Entry 5CZ9 (X-ray diffraction, 2.90 A resolution); this record covers chains O and U of the 28 polymer chains in the assembly.

[Chain O]
Molecule: Proteasome subunit alpha type-2
Source organism: Saccharomyces cerevisiae (strain ATCC 204508 / S288c)
Notes: EC 3.4.25.1
UniProt: P23639 (PSA2_YEAST); numbering as in UniProt (aligned over 1-250)
Amino-acid sequence (250 residues; numbered 1 to 250; the number before each row is that of its first residue):
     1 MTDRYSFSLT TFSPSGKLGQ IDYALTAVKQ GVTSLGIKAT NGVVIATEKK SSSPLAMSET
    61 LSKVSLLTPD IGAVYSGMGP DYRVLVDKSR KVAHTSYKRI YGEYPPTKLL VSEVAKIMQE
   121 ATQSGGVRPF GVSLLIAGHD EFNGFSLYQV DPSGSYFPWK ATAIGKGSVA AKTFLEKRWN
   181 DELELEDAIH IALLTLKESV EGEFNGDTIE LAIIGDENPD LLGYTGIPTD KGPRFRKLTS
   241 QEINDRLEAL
Swiss-Prot annotation at these positions:
  - cross-link: Lys108 (Glycyl lysine isopeptide (Lys-Gly) (interchain with G-Cter in ubiquitin))

[Chain U]
Molecule: Proteasome subunit alpha type-1
Source organism: Saccharomyces cerevisiae (strain ATCC 204508 / S288c)
Notes: EC 3.4.25.1
UniProt: P21243 (PSA1_YEAST); residues -8 to 243 here correspond to UniProt positions 1-252 (UniProt number = residue number + 9)
Amino-acid sequence (252 residues; each row starts with the number of its first residue; numbers below 1 keep their minus sign (Met-8 is residue -8)):
    -8 MSGAAAASAA GYDRHITIFS PEGRLYQVEY AFKATNQTNI NSLAVRGKDC TVVISQKKVP
    52 DKLLDPTTVS YIFCISRTIG MVVNGPIPDA RNAALRAKAE AAEFRYKYGY DMPCDVLAKR
   112 MANLSQIYTQ RAYMRPLGVI LTFVSVDEEL GPSIYKTDPA GYYVGYKATA TGPKQQEITT
   172 NLENHFKKSK IDHINEESWE KVVEFAITHM IDALGTEFSK NDLEVGVATK DKFFTLSAEN
   232 IEERLVAIAE QD
Disordered / not traced: -8 to 1, 243

[How chain O and chain U interact]
Contacting residue pairs - 64 pairs, chain O then chain U:
  Asp3(O) - Tyr124(U)
  Tyr5(O) - Ile7(U)
  Tyr5(O) - Ala123(U)  hydrophobic
  Tyr5(O) - Tyr124(U)  hydrophobic
  Leu9(O) - Ile9(U)  hydrophobic
  Leu9(O) - Ala123(U)  hydrophobic
  Gln20(O) - Ile9(U)
  Gln20(O) - Phe10(U)  hydrogen bond (side chain-backbone)
  Tyr23(O) - Phe10(U)
  Tyr23(O) - Ser11(U)
  Tyr23(O) - Pro12(U)  hydrophobic
  Tyr23(O) - Gly14(U)
  Ala24(O) - Phe10(U)  hydrophobic
  Thr26(O) - Pro12(U)
  Thr26(O) - Glu13(U)
  Ala27(O) - Gly14(U)
  Ser52(O) - Tyr153(U)  hydrogen bond
  Ser53(O) - Thr170(U)
  Pro54(O) - Lys158(U)
  Pro54(O) - Glu174(U)
  Leu55(O) - Tyr157(U)
  Leu55(O) - Lys158(U)  hydrogen bond (backbone-backbone)
  Leu55(O) - Ala159(U)
  Leu55(O) - Thr170(U)
  Leu55(O) - Phe177(U)  hydrophobic
  Ala56(O) - Gly156(U)
  Ala56(O) - Tyr157(U)  hydrophobic
  Met57(O) - Arg37(U)
  Met57(O) - Val155(U)
  Met57(O) - Gly156(U)  hydrogen bond (backbone-backbone)
  Met57(O) - Tyr157(U)
  Met57(O) - Lys158(U)
  Thr60(O) - Tyr146(U)
  Thr60(O) - Val155(U)
  Thr60(O) - Gly156(U)  hydrogen bond (side chain-backbone)
  Leu61(O) - Tyr153(U)  hydrophobic
  Leu61(O) - Val155(U)  hydrophobic
  Met78(O) - Phe10(U)  hydrophobic
  Met78(O) - Leu16(U)  hydrophobic
  Pro80(O) - Gln117(U)
  Pro80(O) - Ala151(U)
  Pro80(O) - Gly152(U)
  Pro80(O) - Tyr153(U)
  Asp81(O) - Gln117(U)
  Arg83(O) - Ala113(U)  hydrogen bond (side chain-backbone)
  Arg83(O) - Asn114(U)  hydrogen bond
  Arg83(O) - Gly152(U)  hydrogen bond (side chain-backbone)
  Arg83(O) - Tyr154(U)
  Val84(O) - Asn114(U)
  Val84(O) - Gln117(U)
  Asp87(O) - Lys110(U)  salt bridge
  Asp87(O) - Asn114(U)  hydrogen bond
  Gly126(O) - Arg122(U)
  Gly126(O) - Ala123(U)  hydrogen bond (backbone-backbone)
  Val127(O) - Gln121(U)
  Val127(O) - Arg122(U)
  Arg128(O) - Thr8(U)
  Arg128(O) - Phe10(U)
  Arg128(O) - Leu16(U)
  Arg128(O) - Thr120(U)  hydrogen bond (side chain-backbone)
  Arg128(O) - Gln121(U)  hydrogen bond (backbone-backbone)
  Pro129(O) - Phe10(U)
  Phe130(O) - Gln121(U)
  Gly131(O) - Phe10(U)
Other interface residues (no listed pair), chain O (30 interface residues in all): Thr2, Ala121
Other interface residues (no listed pair), chain U (34 interface residues in all): Thr160, Leu173

[Summary]
30 residues of chain O face 34 of chain U across their interface, with 12 hydrogen bonds and 1 salt bridge.
Among the polar pairs are Asp87(O)-Lys110(U), Gln20(O)-Phe10(U) and Ser52(O)-Tyr153(U).
Here chain O is Proteasome subunit alpha type-2 and chain U is Proteasome subunit alpha type-1, both from
Saccharomyces cerevisiae (strain ATCC 204508 / S288c). Entry 5CZ9 (Yeast 20S proteasome beta5-D17N mutant in
complex with Carfilzomib; Propeptide expressed in trans) was determined by X-ray diffraction, deposited
together with 5CZ4, 5CZ5, 5CZ6, 5CZ7, 5CZ8, 5CZA and 16 further entries.
